Entry 6W52 (X-ray diffraction, 3.74 A resolution); this record covers chains B and L of the 4 polymer chains in the assembly.

[Chain B]
Name: Fusion glycoprotein F1 fused with Fibritin trimerization domain
Source organism: Human respiratory syncytial virus A
UniProt: chimeric construct of A0A2H4WLA4, A0A2Z5WL46: residues 137-513 from A0A2H4WLA4 (A0A2H4WLA4_HRSV) positions 137-513 (same numbers); residues 518-544 from A0A2Z5WL46 positions 458-484 (UniProt number = residue number - 60)
Amino-acid sequence (414 residues; each row starts with the number of its first residue):
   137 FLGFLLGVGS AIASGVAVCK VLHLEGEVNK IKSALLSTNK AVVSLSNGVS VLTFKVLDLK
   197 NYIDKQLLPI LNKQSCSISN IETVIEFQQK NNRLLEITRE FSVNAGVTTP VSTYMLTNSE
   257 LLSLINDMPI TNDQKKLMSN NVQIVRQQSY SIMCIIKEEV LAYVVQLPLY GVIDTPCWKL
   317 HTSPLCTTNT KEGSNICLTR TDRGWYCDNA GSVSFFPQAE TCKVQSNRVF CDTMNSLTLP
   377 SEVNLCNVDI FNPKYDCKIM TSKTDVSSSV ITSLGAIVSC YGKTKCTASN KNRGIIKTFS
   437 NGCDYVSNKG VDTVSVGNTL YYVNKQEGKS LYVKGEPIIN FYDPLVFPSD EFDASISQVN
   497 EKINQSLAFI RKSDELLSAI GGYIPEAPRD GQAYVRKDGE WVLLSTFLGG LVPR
Unresolved in the structure: 510-550
Differences from the reference sequence: conflict Val152 (Ile in A0A2H4WLA4), Cys155 (Ser in A0A2H4WLA4), Phe190 (Ser in A0A2H4WLA4), Leu207 (Val in A0A2H4WLA4), Cys290 (Ser in A0A2H4WLA4); linker (514-517); expression tag (545-550)
Disulfides: Cys155-Cys290, Cys313-Cys343, Cys322-Cys333, Cys358-Cys367, Cys382-Cys393, Cys416-Cys422
What the authors report for this chain:
  - mutagenesis - D200N/N276S: unchanged binding to RSB1

[Chain L]
Name: RSB1 Fab Light Chain
Source organism: Homo sapiens
Notes: antibody fragment or engineered binder
Amino-acid sequence (236 residues; each row starts with the number of its first residue; note: 1 number in that range is skipped by the numbering (no residue carries it; nothing is unmodelled there); a row labelled like 27A-27C holds insertion residues (27A, then the next letters in order); numbers below 1 keep their minus sign (Met-19 is residue -19)):
   -19 METPAELLFL LLLWLPDTTG QSALTQPRS
    11 VSGSPGQSVT ISCTGTS
27A-27C GDV
    28 GTYNYVSWYQ QLPGKAPKLM IYDVTRRPSG VPDRFSGSKS GNTASLTISG LQADDEADYY
    88 CCSYAGTL
   95A T
    96 WVFGGGTKLT V
  106A L
   107 GQPKAAPSVT LFPPSSEELQ ANKATLVCLI SDFYPGAVTV AWKADSSPVK AGVETTTPSK
   167 QSNNKYAASS YLSLTPEQWK SHRSYSCQVT HEGSTVEKTV APTECS
Unresolved in the structure: -19 to 0, 210-212
Disulfides: Cys23-Cys88, Cys134-Cys193
What the authors report for this chain:
  - conformationally variable residues (side-chain flip): Arg53
  - mutagenesis - Y32A: decreased binding to RSB1 (from molecular simulation)

[Chain B / chain L interface]
Contacting residue pairs - 15 pairs, chain B then chain L:
  Glu161(B) - Tyr30(L)  hydrogen bond (backbone-side chain)
  Glu161(B) - Gly93(L)
  Glu161(B) - Thr94(L)  hydrogen bond (side chain-backbone)
  Gly162(B) - Tyr30(L)
  Asn165(B) - Thr29(L)  hydrogen bond (side chain-backbone)
  Asn165(B) - Tyr30(L)
  Lys168(B) - Tyr32(L)  hydrogen bond
  Lys196(B) - Asp50(L)  salt bridge
  Lys196(B) - Arg53(L)
  Asp200(B) - Arg53(L)  salt bridge
  Lys293(B) - Thr94(L)
  Glu294(B) - Tyr30(L)
  Glu294(B) - Tyr32(L)  hydrogen bond (backbone-side chain)
  Glu294(B) - Tyr91(L)  hydrogen bond
  Glu295(B) - Tyr32(L)  hydrogen bond
From the paper, about this interface:
  - specific contacts: Lys196(B)-Asp50(L) (salt bridge), Asp200(B)-Arg53(L) (salt bridge), Glu294(B)-Tyr32(L), Glu295(B)-Tyr32(L) (hydrogen bond)
  - epitope / paratope residues, chain B: Glu161(B), Lys196(B), Ile199(B), Asp200(B), Glu295(B)
  - epitope / paratope residues, chain B: Glu294(B) (from molecular simulation)
  - epitope / paratope residues, chain L: Tyr32(L), Asp50(L), Arg53(L)

[Overview]
The interface between chain B and chain L involves 9 residues on one side and 8 on the other, with 7 hydrogen
bonds and 2 salt bridges. Among the polar pairs are Lys196(B)-Asp50(L), Asp200(B)-Arg53(L) and
Glu161(B)-Tyr30(L). The authors report salt bridges between Lys196(B) and Asp50(L) and Asp200(B) and Arg53(L);
a contact between Glu294(B) and Tyr32(L); a hydrogen bond between Glu295(B) and Tyr32(L). From the paper: Y32A
of chain L reduces binding to RSB1; epitope/paratope residues Glu161(B), Lys196(B) and Tyr32(L) among others.
Chain B is Fusion glycoprotein F1 fused with Fibritin trimerization domain (Human respiratory syncytial virus
A) and chain L is RSB1 Fab Light Chain (Homo sapiens); the structure, Prefusion RSV F bound by neutralizing
antibody RSB1, was determined by X-ray diffraction together with 6W5D from the same study.
